2QMW - chains A and B; structure by X-ray diffraction, 2.30 A resolution.

[Chain A (and B)]
Name: Prephenate dehydratase
Source organism: Staphylococcus aureus subsp. aureus
Notes: chain B of this document is another copy of the same molecule, construct and numbering; everything in this record applies to it too
UniProt: Q99SX2 (Q99SX2_STAAM); numbering as in UniProt (aligned over 1-264)
Amino-acid sequence (267 residues; each row starts with the number of its first residue; numbers below 1 keep their minus sign (Ser-2 is residue -2)):
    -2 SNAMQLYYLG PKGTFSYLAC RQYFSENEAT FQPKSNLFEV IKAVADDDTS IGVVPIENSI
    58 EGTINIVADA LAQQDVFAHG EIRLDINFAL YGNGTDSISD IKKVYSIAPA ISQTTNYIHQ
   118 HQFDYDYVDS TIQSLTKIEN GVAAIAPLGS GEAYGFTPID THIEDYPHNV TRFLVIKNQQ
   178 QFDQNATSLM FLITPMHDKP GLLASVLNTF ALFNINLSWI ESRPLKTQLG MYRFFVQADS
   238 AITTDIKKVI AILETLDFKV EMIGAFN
Disordered / not traced: -2 to 0 (chain B: -2 to 0, 23-25, 43-44, 58-60, 180-181, 222-226)
Sequence notes: cloning artifact (-2 to 0); modified residue (1, 187, 193, 228, 259)
Modified positions: Mse1, Mse187, Mse193, Mse228, Mse259 (selenomethionine; parent Met)
Bound ions: Na+: Asn84, Pro164
From the paper describing this entry:
  - contacts within the chain: Asn55-Asn166 (hydrogen bond), Asp66-Arg220 (salt bridge), Asp66-Lys223 (salt bridge), Gln70-Arg230 (hydrogen bond), Glu78-Gln234 (hydrogen bond), Arg169-Gln234 (hydrogen bond), Glu54-Arg169 (salt bridge), Glu78-Arg169 (salt bridge)
  - self-association interface (contacts with another copy of this molecule); pairs are residue here / residue on that copy: Asn55-Arg220 (hydrogen bond), Phe35, Glu36, Lys39, Glu54, Asn55, Asn62, Ile63, Ile108, Tyr122, Tyr124, His165, Leu200, Asn205, Leu209, Phe210, Ile217, Arg220, Lys223, Thr224, Tyr229, Lys245, Ile249, Leu253
  - binding site for 1,2-ethanediol: Thr168
  - catalytic residues: Thr168 (citing earlier work)
  - catalytic residues: Phe170 (proposed by the authors, not directly observed)
  - conformationally variable residues (side-chain flip): Asn55

[Interface between chain A and chain B]
Pairs across the interface (12; chain A residue first):
  Ser202(A) - Leu209(B)
  Phe210(A) - Leu253(B)  hydrophobic
  Lys245(A) - Thr252(B)
  Ile249(A) - Thr252(B)
  Ile249(A) - Leu253(B)  hydrophobic
  Thr252(A) - Lys245(B)  hydrogen bond (backbone-side chain)
  Thr252(A) - Ala248(B)
  Thr252(A) - Ile249(B)
  Leu253(A) - Leu209(B)  hydrophobic
  Leu253(A) - Phe210(B)  hydrophobic
  Leu253(A) - Ile249(B)  hydrophobic
  Asp254(A) - Lys245(B)  salt bridge
Also at the interface, not in a pair above, chain A (9 interface residues in all): Leu209, Ala248
Also at the interface, not in a pair above, chain B (8 interface residues in all): Ser202

[In short]
The interface between chain A and chain B involves 9 residues on one side and 8 on the other, with 1 hydrogen
bond and 1 salt bridge. Among the polar pairs are Asp254(A)-Lys245(B) and Thr252(A)-Lys245(B). From the paper:
catalytic residues Thr168(A) and Phe170(A); a binding site for 1,2-ethanediol at Thr168(A).
Both chains are Prephenate dehydratase (Staphylococcus aureus subsp. aureus). Entry 2QMW (The crystal
structure of the prephenate dehydratase (PDT) from Staphylococcus aureus subsp. aureus Mu50) was determined by
X-ray diffraction (same publication as 2QMX).
